2N8R - chains A and C of the 4 polymer chains in the assembly; structure by solution NMR.

[Chain A]
Protein: Macrophage metalloelastase
Organism: Homo sapiens
Notes: EC 3.4.24.65
Reference sequence: P39900 (MMP12_HUMAN); residue numbers follow UniProt; this construct covers 100-263
Sequence (164 residues; numbered 100 to 263; the number before each row is that of its first residue):
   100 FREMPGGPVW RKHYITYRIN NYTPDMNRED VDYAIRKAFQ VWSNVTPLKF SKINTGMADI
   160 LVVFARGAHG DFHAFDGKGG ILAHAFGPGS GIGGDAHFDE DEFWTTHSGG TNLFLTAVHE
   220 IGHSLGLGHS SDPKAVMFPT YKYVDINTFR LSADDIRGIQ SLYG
Metal / ion sites: Ca2+ site 1: Asp124, Glu199, Glu201; Ca2+ site 2: Asp158, Gly190, Gly192, Asp194; Zn2+ site 1: His168, Asp170, His183, His196; Ca2+ site 3: Asp175, Gly176, Gly178, Ile180, Asp198, Glu201; Zn2+ site 2: His218, His222, His228 (shared with 2 residues of chain D)
Curated features (UniProtKB/Swiss-Prot):
  - active site: Glu219
  - binding site (Ca(2+)): Asp124, Asp158, Asp175, Gly176, Gly178, Ile180, Gly190, Gly192, Asp194, Asp198, Glu199, Glu201
  - binding site (Zn(2+)): His168, Asp170, His183, His196, His218, His222, His228

[Chain C]
Protein: Collagen triple helix repeat family protein
Sequence (36 residues; numbered 37 to 72; the number before each row is that of its first residue):
    37 GPPGPPGPPG PPGPPGVVGE QGEQGPPGPP GPPGPP
Modified residues: Pro39, Pro42, Pro45, Pro48, Pro63, Pro66, Pro69, Pro72 (4-hydroxyproline; HYP)

[Chain A / chain C interface]
Contacting residue pairs (24; chain A residue first):
  Pro104(A) - Pro48(C)
  Gly105(A) - Pro48(C)
  Gly106(A) - Pro48(C)
  His172(A) - Pro50(C)
  His172(A) - Val53(C)
  Gly178(A) - Gln57(C)
  Gly179(A) - Gly55(C)
  Gly179(A) - Glu56(C)
  Gly179(A) - Gln57(C)
  Ile180(A) - Val53(C)
  Ile180(A) - Val54(C)
  Leu181(A) - Val54(C)
  Leu181(A) - Gln57(C)
  Ala182(A) - Val53(C)
  Ala182(A) - Val54(C)
  His183(A) - Val53(C)
  Ala184(A) - Pro51(C)
  Phe185(A) - Pro50(C)
  Phe185(A) - Pro51(C)
  Glu201(A) - Gln57(C)
  Gly209(A) - Gln57(C)
  Thr210(A) - Gln57(C)
  Glu219(A) - Val54(C)
  His222(A) - Pro51(C)
Interface residues without a listed pair, chain A (21 interface residues in all): Met103, Pro107, Lys177, Gly186
Interface residues without a listed pair, chain C (9 interface residues in all): Gly52

[Summary]
Chain A and chain C form an interface of 21 and 9 residues respectively. The Ca2+ site 1 is built by
Asp124(A), Glu199(A) and Glu201(A). From UniProt: active-site residue Glu219(A), 12 Ca2+-binding residues and
7 Zn2+-binding residues on chain A.
Chain A is Macrophage metalloelastase (Homo sapiens) and chain C is Collagen triple helix repeat family
protein; the structure, Productive complex between MMP-12 and synthetic triple-helical collagen, revealed
through paramagnetic NMR, was determined by solution NMR.
